PDB entry 3R5J | X-ray diffraction, 1.77 A resolution | chains B and E of the 3 polymer chains in the assembly

== Chain B ==
Molecule: Caspase-2 subunit p12
Organism: Homo sapiens
Notes: EC 3.4.22.55
Reference sequence: P42575 (CASP2_HUMAN); residue numbers follow UniProt; this construct covers 349-452
Sequence (112 residues; row label = number of the first residue in the row):
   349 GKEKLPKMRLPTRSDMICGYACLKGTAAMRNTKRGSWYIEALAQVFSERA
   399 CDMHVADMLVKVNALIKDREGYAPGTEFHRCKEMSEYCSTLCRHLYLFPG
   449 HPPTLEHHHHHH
Unresolved in the structure: 349-354, 452-460
Construct notes: expression tag (453-460)
Curated features (UniProtKB/Swiss-Prot):
  - natural variant: Gln-392 to Thr-452 (deletion: In MRT80)
  - mutagenesis: Ala-369 (A369T: Loss of function)
From the paper describing this entry:
  - conformationally variable residues: Tyr-420
  - mutagenesis - T380A, Y420A: decreased catalytic activity on Ac-VDVAD-AFC
  - mutagenesis - T380A/Y420A: abolished catalytic activity on pentapeptide substrate

== Chain E ==
Molecule: Peptide Inhibitor (ACE)ADVAD-CHO
Sequence (6 residues; each row starts with the number of its first residue):
   401 XADVAD
Modified positions: ACE (acetyl group) at position 401; Asp-406 (aspartic aldehyde; ASA)

== Chain B / chain E interface ==
Pairs across the interface (25; chain B residue first):
  Ala-375(B) with Ala-405(E), hydrophobic
  Ala-376(B) with Val-404(E); Ala-405(E); Asp-406(E), hydrogen bond (backbone-backbone)
  Met-377(B) with Asp-403(E); Val-404(E)
  Arg-378(B) with Ala-402(E); Asp-403(E); Val-404(E), hydrogen bond (backbone-backbone); Ala-405(E); Asp-406(E)
  Asn-379(B) with ACE_401(E); Ala-402(E); Asp-403(E), hydrogen bond
  Thr-380(B) with ACE_401(E); Ala-402(E), hydrogen bond (backbone-backbone); Val-404(E)
  Ser-384(B) with Asp-406(E)
  Trp-385(B) with Asp-403(E), hydrogen bond
  Gly-419(B) with Asp-403(E)
  Tyr-420(B) with Ala-402(E); Asp-403(E), hydrogen bond (backbone-side chain)
  Ala-421(B) with Asp-403(E)
  Phe-426(B) with Asp-403(E); Ala-405(E), hydrophobic
Also at the interface, not in a pair above, chain B (15 interface residues in all): Lys-381, Arg-417, Glu-418

== Summary ==
The interface between chain B and chain E involves 15 residues on one side and 6 on the other; the contacts
include 6 hydrogen bonds. Polar pairs include Asn-379(B)/Asp-403(E), Trp-385(B)/Asp-403(E) and
Tyr-420(B)/Asp-403(E). From the paper: T380A and Y420A of chain B reduce catalytic activity on Ac-VDVAD-AFC;
conformational variability at Tyr-420(B).
Here chain B is Caspase-2 subunit p12 (Homo sapiens) and chain E is Peptide Inhibitor (ACE)ADVAD-CHO. Entry
3R5J (Crystal structure of active caspase-2 bound with Ac-ADVAD-CHO) was determined by X-ray diffraction,
deposited together with 3R6G, 3R6L, 3R7B, 3R7N and 3R7S.
